Entry 3C0X (X-ray diffraction, 2.30 A resolution); this record covers chains C and A of the 4 polymer chains in the assembly.

Chain C:
Molecule: 11-nt DNA strand
Sequence (11 nucleotides; numbered 15 to 25; the number before each row is that of its first residue):
    15 CAGGGTAATA C
Metal / ion sites: Ca2+: DC15 (shared with 1 residue of chain D)

Chain A:
Protein: Intron-encoded endonuclease I-SceI
From: Saccharomyces cerevisiae
Notes: EC 3.1.-.-
Reference sequence: P03882 (SCE1_YEAST); residues 1-235 here = UniProt positions 1-235
Chain sequence (235 residues; numbered 1 to 235; the number before each row is that of its first residue):
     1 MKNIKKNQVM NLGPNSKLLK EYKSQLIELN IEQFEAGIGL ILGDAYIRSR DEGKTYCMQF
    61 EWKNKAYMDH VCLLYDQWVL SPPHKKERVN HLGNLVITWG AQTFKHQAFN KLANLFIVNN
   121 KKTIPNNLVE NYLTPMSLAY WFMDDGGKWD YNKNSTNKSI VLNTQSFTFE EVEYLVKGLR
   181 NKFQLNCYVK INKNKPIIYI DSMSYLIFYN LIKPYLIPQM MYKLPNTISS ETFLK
Disordered / not traced: 1-2, 226-235
Metal / ion sites: Ca2+ site 1: Asp44, Asp144 (shared with 1 residue of chain B; 1 residue of chain D); Ca2+ site 2: Asp44, Asp145 (shared with 1 residue of chain D)
Reported in the primary citation:
  - Ca2+ coordination: Asp44, Asp144, Asp145
  - conformationally variable residues (loop rearrangement, side-chain flip): Phe116 to Thr123, Asp145, Lys223
  - mutagenesis - K223A: decreased catalytic activity (citing earlier work)

Chain C / chain A interface:
Pairs across the interface (22; chain C residue first):
  DC15(C) - Gly43(A)  phosphate contact
  DC15(C) - Asp44(A)  sugar contact
  DC15(C) - Tyr46(A)  sugar contact
  DC15(C) - Glu61(A)  hydrogen bond to the base
  DC15(C) - Asp145(A)  phosphate contact
  DC15(C) - Ser166(A)  phosphate contact
  DA16(C) - Tyr46(A)  phosphate contact
  DG17(C) - Tyr46(A)  hydrogen bond to the phosphate
  DG17(C) - Arg48(A)  hydrogen bond to the base
  DG17(C) - Gln59(A)  hydrogen bond to the base
  DG18(C) - Arg48(A)  hydrogen bond to the base
  DG18(C) - Arg50(A)  hydrogen bond to the base
  DG18(C) - Gln59(A)  base contact
  DG19(C) - Arg50(A)  hydrogen bond to the base
  DA22(C) - Gly13(A)  phosphate contact
  DT23(C) - Leu12(A)  phosphate contact
  DT23(C) - Gly13(A)  hydrogen bond to the phosphate
  DT23(C) - Asn15(A)  hydrogen bond to the base
  DT23(C) - Ser16(A)  phosphate contact
  DA24(C) - Asn15(A)  sugar contact
  DA24(C) - Ser16(A)  phosphate contact
  DA24(C) - Lys17(A)  hydrogen bond to the phosphate
Interface residues without a listed pair, chain C (10 interface residues in all): DT20, DC25
Interface residues without a listed pair, chain A (17 interface residues in all): Asn11, Ala45, Lys86

Summary:
The interface between chain C and chain A involves 10 residues on one side and 17 on the other, with 10
hydrogen bonds. Polar pairs include DC15(C)-Glu61(A), DG17(C)-Arg48(A) and DG17(C)-Gln59(A). Asp44(A) and
Asp144(A) form the Ca2+ site 1. The paper reports that K223A of chain A reduces catalytic activity; Ca2+
coordination by Asp44(A), Asp144(A) and Asp145(A).
Here chain C is an 11-nt DNA strand and chain A is Intron-encoded endonuclease I-SceI (Saccharomyces
cerevisiae). Entry 3C0X (I-SceI in complex with a top nicked DNA substrate) was determined by X-ray
diffraction together with 3C0W from the same study.
